Entry 7OTM (electron microscopy, 3.33 A resolution); this record covers chain A.

Chain A:
Protein: DNA-dependent protein kinase catalytic subunit, DNA-PKcs
From: Homo sapiens
Notes: EC 2.7.11.1
UniProt: P78527 (PRKDC_HUMAN); residues 1-4128 here = UniProt positions 1-4128
Chain sequence (4148 residues; numbered 1 to 6020; 1872 numbers in that range are skipped by the numbering (no residue carries them; nothing is unmodelled there); the number before each row is that of its first residue; X marks 20 residues of unknown identity (built as UNK)):
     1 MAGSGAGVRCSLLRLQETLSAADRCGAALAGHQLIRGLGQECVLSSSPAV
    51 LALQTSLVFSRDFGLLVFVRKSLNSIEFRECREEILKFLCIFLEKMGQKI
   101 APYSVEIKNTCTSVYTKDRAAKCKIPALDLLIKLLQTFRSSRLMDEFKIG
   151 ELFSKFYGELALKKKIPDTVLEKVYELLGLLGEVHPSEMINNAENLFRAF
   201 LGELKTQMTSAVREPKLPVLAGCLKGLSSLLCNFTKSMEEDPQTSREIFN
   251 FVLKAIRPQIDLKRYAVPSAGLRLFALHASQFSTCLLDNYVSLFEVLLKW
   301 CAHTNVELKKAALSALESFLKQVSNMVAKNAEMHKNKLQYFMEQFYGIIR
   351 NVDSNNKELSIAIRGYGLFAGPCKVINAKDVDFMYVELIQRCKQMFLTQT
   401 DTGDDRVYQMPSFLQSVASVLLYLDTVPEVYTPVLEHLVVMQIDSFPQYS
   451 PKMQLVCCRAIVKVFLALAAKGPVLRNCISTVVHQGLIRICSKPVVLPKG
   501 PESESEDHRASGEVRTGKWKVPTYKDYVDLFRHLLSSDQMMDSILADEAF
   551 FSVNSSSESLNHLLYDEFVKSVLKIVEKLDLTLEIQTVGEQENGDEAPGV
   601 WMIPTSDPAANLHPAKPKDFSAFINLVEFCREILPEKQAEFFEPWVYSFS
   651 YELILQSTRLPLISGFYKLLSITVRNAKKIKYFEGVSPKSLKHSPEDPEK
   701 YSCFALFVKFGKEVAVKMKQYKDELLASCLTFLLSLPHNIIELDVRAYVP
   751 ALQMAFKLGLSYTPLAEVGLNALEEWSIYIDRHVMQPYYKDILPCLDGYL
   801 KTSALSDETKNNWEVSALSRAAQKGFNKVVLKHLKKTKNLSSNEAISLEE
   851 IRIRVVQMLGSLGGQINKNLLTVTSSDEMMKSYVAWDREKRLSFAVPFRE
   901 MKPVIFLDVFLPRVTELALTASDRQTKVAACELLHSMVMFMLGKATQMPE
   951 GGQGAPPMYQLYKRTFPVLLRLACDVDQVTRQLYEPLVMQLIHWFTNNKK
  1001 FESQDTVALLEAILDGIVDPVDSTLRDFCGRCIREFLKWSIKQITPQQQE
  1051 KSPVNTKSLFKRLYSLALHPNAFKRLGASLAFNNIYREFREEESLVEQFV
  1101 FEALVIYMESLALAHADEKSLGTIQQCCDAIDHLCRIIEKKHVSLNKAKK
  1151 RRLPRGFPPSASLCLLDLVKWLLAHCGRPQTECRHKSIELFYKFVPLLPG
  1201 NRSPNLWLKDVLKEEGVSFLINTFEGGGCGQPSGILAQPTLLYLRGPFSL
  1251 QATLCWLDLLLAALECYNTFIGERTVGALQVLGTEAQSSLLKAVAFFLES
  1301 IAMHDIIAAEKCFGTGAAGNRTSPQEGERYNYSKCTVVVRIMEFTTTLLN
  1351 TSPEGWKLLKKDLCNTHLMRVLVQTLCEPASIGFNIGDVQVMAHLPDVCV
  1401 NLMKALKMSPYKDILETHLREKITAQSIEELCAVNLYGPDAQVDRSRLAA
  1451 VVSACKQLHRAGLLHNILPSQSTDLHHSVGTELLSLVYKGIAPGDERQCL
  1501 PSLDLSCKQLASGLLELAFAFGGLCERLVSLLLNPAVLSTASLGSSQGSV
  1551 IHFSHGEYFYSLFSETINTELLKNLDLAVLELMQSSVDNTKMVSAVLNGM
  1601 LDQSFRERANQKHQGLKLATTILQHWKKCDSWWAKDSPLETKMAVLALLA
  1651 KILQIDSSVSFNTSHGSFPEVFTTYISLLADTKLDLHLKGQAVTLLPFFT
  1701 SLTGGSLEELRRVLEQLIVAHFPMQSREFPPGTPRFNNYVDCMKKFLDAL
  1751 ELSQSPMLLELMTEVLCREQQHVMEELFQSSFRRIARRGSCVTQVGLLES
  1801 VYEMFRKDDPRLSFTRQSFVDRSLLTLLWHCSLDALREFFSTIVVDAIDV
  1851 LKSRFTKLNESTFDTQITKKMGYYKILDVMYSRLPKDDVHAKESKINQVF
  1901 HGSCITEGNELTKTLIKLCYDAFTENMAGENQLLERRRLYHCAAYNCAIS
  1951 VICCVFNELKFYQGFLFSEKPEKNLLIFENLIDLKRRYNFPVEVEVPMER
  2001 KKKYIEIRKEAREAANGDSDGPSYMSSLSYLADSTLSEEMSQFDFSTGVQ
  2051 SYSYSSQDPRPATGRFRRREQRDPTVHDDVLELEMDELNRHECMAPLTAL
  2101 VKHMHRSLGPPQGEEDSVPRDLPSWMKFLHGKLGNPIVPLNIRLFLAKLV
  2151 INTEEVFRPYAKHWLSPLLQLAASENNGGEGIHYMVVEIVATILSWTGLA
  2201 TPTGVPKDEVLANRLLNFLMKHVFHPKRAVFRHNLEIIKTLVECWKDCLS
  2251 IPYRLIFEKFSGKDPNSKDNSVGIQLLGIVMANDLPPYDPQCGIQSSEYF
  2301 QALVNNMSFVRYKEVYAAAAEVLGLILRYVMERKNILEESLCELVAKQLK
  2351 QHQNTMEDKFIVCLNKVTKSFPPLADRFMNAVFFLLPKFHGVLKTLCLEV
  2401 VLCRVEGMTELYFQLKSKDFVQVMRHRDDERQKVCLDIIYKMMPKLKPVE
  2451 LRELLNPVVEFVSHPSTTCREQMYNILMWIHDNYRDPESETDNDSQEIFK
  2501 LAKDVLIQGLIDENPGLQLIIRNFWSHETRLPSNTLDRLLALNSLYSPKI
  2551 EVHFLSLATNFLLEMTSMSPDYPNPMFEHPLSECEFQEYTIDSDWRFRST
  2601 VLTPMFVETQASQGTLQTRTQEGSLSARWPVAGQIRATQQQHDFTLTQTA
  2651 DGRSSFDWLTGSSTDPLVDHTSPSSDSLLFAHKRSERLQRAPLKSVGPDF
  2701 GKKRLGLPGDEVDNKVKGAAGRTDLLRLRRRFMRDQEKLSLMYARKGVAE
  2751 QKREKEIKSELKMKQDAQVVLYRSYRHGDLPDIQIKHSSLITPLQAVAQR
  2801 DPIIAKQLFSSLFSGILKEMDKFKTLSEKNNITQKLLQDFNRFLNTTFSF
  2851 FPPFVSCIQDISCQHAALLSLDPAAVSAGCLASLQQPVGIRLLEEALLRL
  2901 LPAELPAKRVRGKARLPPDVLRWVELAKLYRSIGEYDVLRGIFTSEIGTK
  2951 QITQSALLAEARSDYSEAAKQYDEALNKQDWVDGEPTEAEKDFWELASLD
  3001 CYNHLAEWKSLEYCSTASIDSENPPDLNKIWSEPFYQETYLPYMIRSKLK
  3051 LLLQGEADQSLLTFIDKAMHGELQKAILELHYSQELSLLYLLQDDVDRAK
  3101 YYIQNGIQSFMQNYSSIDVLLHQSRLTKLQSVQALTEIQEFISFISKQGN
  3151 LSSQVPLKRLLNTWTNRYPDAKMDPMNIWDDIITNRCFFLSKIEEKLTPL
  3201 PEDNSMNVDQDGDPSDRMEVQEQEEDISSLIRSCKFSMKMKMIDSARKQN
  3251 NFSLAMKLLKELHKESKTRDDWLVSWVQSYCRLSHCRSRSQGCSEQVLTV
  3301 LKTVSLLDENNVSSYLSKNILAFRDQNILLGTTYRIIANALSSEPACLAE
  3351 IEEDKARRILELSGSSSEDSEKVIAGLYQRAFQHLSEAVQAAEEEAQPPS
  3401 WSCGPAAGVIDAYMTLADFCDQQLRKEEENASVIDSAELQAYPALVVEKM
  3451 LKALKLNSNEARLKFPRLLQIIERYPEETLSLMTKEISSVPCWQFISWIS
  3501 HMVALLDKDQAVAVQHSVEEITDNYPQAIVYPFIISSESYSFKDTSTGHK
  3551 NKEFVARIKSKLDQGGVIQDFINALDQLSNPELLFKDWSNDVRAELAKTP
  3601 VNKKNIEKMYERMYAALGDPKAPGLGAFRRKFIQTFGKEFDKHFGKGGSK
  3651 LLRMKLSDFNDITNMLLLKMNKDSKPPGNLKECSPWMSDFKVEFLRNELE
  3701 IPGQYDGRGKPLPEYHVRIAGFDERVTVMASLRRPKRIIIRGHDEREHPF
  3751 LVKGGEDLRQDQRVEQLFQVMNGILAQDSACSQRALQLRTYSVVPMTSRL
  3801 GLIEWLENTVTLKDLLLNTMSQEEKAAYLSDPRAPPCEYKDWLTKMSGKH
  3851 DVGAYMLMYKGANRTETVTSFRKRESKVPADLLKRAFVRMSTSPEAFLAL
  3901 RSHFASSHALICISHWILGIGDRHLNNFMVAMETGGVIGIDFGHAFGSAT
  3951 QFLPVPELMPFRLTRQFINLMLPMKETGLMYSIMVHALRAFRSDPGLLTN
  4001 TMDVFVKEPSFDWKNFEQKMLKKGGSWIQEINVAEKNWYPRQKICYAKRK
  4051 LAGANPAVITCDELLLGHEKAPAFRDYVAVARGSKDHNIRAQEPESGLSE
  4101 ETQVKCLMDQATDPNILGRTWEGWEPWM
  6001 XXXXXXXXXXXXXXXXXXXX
Unresolved in the structure: 1-8, 119-126, 209-216, 499-518, 587-601, 689-696, 806-846, 949-953, 1313-1314, 1542-1548, 1986-2084, 2109-2118, 2579-2782, 2903-2915, 3198-3225, 3397-3404, 3431-3438
Ligand contacts: nu7441 (2R4; 8-(dibenzo[b,d]thiophen-4-yl)-2-(morpholin-4-yl)-4H-chromen-4-one): Thr-3727, Val-3728, Met-3729, Pro-3735, Arg-3737, Leu-3751, Lys-3753, Tyr-3791, Glu-3804, Trp-3805, Leu-3806, Thr-3811, Met-3929, Ile-3940, Asp-3941
Swiss-Prot annotation at these positions:
  - region: Leu-1503 to Leu-1538 (Interaction with C1D), Glu-2737 to Gln-2765 (May split the end of the DNA molecule, with the two strands separating around the region), Val-3728 to Arg-3734 (G-loop), Gly-3919 to Asn-3927 (Catalytic loop), Gly-3939 to Thr-3964 (Activation loop)
  - site: Asp-2020, Gly-2021 (Cleavage)
  - modified residue: Lys-117 (N6-acetyllysine), Ser-511 (Phosphoserine), Ser-687 (Phosphoserine), Lys-828 (N6-acetyllysine), Ser-841 (Phosphoserine), Ser-893 (Phosphoserine), Ser-1065 (Phosphoserine), Lys-1209 (N6-acetyllysine), Lys-1970 (N6-acetyllysine), Ser-2056 (Phosphoserine), Lys-2259 (N6-acetyllysine), Thr-2535 (Phosphothreonine), Thr-2609 (Phosphothreonine), Ser-2612 (Phosphoserine), Thr-2638 (Phosphothreonine), Thr-2647 (Phosphothreonine), Ser-2789 (Phosphoserine), Ser-3205 (Phosphoserine), Lys-3241 (N6-acetyllysine), Lys-3260 (N6-acetyllysine) and 6 more in UniProt
  - natural variant: Lys-263 (K263N: In a lung adenocarcinoma sample), Gly-500 (G500S: In a metastatic melanoma sample), Arg-1136 (R1136H: In a colorectal adenocarcinoma sample), Arg-1447 (R1447M: In a lung squamous cell carcinoma sample), Ala-1680 (A1680V: In a metastatic melanoma sample), Ser-2810 (S2810N: In a metastatic melanoma sample), Gly-2941 (G2941A: In a lung neuroendocrine carcinoma sample), Leu-3062 (L3062R: In IMD26), Ala-3574 (A3574V: In IMD26)
  - mutagenesis: Leu-1510 (L1510P: Loss of interaction with C1D), Glu-1516 to Leu-1517 (Loss of interaction with C1D), Thr-2609 (T2609A: Leads to radiation sensitivity and impaired DSB joining. Gives rise to reduced phosphorylation; when associated with A-2612), Ser-2612 (S2612A: Reduced phosphorylation; when associated with A-2609), Thr-2638 (T2638A: Alleviates phosphorylation, leaves a fully active enzyme with compromised cellular resistance to ionizing radiation without affecting DNA end joining; when associated with A-2647), Thr-2647 (T2647A: Alleviates phosphorylation, leaves a fully active enzyme with compromised cellular resistance to ionizing radiation without affecting DNA end joining; when associated with A-2638)
Reported in the primary citation:
  - binding site for nu7441: Met-3729, Pro-3735, Leu-3751, Tyr-3791, Trp-3805, Leu-3806, Met-3929, Ile-3940, Asp-3941
  - conformationally variable residues (side-chain flip): Met-3729

Overview:
Chain A binds nu7441. UniProt lists 7 mutagenesis sites. From the paper: a binding site for nu7441 at
Met-3729, Pro-3735 and Leu-3751 among others; conformational variability at Met-3729.
Chain A is DNA-dependent protein kinase catalytic subunit, DNA-PKcs (Homo sapiens); the structure, Cryo-EM
structure of DNA-PKcs in complex with NU7441, was determined by electron microscopy together with 7OTP, 7OTV,
7OTW and 7OTY from the same study.
